3CXI - chains A and B; structure by X-ray diffraction, 1.83 A resolution.

Chain A (and B):
Name: Myotoxic phospholipase A2-like
Source organism: Bothrops jararacussu
Notes: chain B of this document is another copy of the same molecule, construct and numbering; everything in this record applies to it too
UniProt: Q804D7 (Q804D7_BOTJR); the author numbering skips numbers that UniProt does not, so the offset changes along the chain: 1-13 = UniProt 17-29; 15-53 = UniProt 30-68; 57-61 = UniProt 69-73; 67-88 = UniProt 74-95; 3 more segments
Amino-acid sequence (121 residues; numbered 1 to 133; 12 numbers in that range are skipped by the numbering (no residue carries them; nothing is unmodelled there); the number before each row is that of its first residue):
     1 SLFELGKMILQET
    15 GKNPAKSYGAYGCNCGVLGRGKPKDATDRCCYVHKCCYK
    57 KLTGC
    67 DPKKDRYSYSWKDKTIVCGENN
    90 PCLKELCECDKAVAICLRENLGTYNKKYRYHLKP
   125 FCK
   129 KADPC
Cystine bridges: Cys-27/Cys-126, Cys-29/Cys-45, Cys-44/Cys-105, Cys-50/Cys-133, Cys-51/Cys-98, Cys-61/Cys-91, Cys-84/Cys-96
Small-molecule neighbours:
  - vitamin e (VIT), molecule 1: Leu-2, Phe-3, Leu-5, Gly-6, Lys-7, Leu-10, Asn-17, Pro-18, Ala-19, Tyr-22, Gly-23, Cys-29, Gly-30, Val-31, Lys-49, Tyr-52
  - vitamin e (VIT), molecule 2: Val-31, Leu-32, Pro-123

Interface between chain A and chain B:
Contacting residue pairs (14; chain A residue first):
  Leu-2(A) with Leu-32(B), hydrophobic
  Phe-3(A) with Leu-32(B), hydrophobic; Lys-122(B)
  Ala-19(A) with Tyr-119(B)
  Lys-20(A) with Tyr-119(B)
  Ala-24(A) with Ala-19(B), hydrophobic
  Leu-32(A) with Leu-2(B), hydrophobic; Phe-3(B)
  Lys-69(A) with Leu-32(B)
  Tyr-119(A) with Asn-17(B), hydrogen bond (backbone-side chain); Ala-19(B); Lys-20(B); Tyr-119(B), hydrogen bond
  Leu-121(A) with Asn-17(B)
Also at the interface, not in a pair above, chain A (11 interface residues in all): Asn-17, Val-31
Also at the interface, not in a pair above, chain B (9 interface residues in all): Ala-24

In short:
11 residues of chain A face 9 of chain B across their interface; the contacts include 2 hydrogen bonds. Polar
pairs include Tyr-119(A)/Asn-17(B) and Tyr-119(A)/Tyr-119(B). Chain A binds vitamin e.
Both chains are Myotoxic phospholipase A2-like (Bothrops jararacussu). Entry 3CXI (Structure of BthTX-I
complexed with alpha-tocopherol) was determined by X-ray diffraction together with 3CYL and 2Q2J from the same
study.
